7XXG - chains A and D of the 4 polymer chains in the assembly; structure by electron microscopy, 3.37 A resolution.

== Chain A ==
Molecule: VP1
From: Echovirus E18
Sequence (277 residues; row label = number of the first residue in the row):
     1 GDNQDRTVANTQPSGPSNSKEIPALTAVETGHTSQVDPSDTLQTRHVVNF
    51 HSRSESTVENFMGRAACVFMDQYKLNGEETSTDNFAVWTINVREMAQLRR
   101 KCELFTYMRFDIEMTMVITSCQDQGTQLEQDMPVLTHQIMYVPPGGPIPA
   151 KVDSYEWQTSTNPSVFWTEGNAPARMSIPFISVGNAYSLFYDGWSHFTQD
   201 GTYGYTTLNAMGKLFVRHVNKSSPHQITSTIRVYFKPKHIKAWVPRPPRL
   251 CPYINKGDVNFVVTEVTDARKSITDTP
Disordered / not traced: 1-4, 77-80

== Chain D ==
Molecule: VP4
From: Echovirus E18
Sequence (69 residues; each row starts with the number of its first residue):
     1 MGAQVSTQKTGAHETSLNAKGNSIIHYTNINFYKDAASSASNRQELQQDP
    51 GKFTDPVKDLMVKTLPALN
Disordered / not traced: 1-26, 69

== How chain A and chain D interact ==
Contacting residue pairs (34):
  D5(A) - Q44(D)
  D5(A) - L46(D)
  R6(A) - L46(D)
  E21(A) - T64(D)
  I22(A) - K63(D)
  I22(A) - T64(D)  hydrogen bond (backbone-backbone)
  P23(A) - K63(D)
  A27(A) - A67(D)
  T30(A) - V57(D)
  G31(A) - P56(D)
  H32(A) - T54(D)  hydrogen bond (side chain-backbone)
  H32(A) - D55(D)  salt bridge
  T33(A) - T54(D)  hydrogen bond (backbone-backbone)
  Q35(A) - T54(D)  hydrogen bond
  Q35(A) - K63(D)  hydrogen bond (backbone-side chain)
  V36(A) - K63(D)
  D40(A) - K63(D)  salt bridge
  S52(A) - L46(D)
  R53(A) - L46(D)
  R53(A) - Q48(D)
  T57(A) - E45(D)
  E59(A) - S41(D)  hydrogen bond
  E59(A) - N42(D)  hydrogen bond (side chain-backbone)
  N60(A) - R43(D)
  G63(A) - R43(D)
  S177(A) - A37(D)  hydrogen bond (side chain-backbone)
  K238(A) - A37(D)  hydrogen bond (side chain-backbone)
  K238(A) - S39(D)  hydrogen bond (side chain-backbone)
  K238(A) - S41(D)
  H239(A) - A36(D)
  H239(A) - S39(D)
  H239(A) - A40(D)  hydrogen bond (side chain-backbone)
  H239(A) - N42(D)
  P245(A) - F53(D)  hydrophobic
Interface residues without a listed pair, chain A (28 interface residues in all): T26, D37, R64, D111, P179
Interface residues without a listed pair, chain D (23 interface residues in all): S38, M61, P66, L68

== Overview ==
28 residues of chain A face 23 of chain D across their interface; the contacts include 11 hydrogen bonds and 2
salt bridges. Among the polar pairs are H32(A)-D55(D), D40(A)-K63(D) and H32(A)-T54(D).
Here chain A is VP1 and chain D is VP4, both from Echovirus E18. Entry 7XXG (Echo 18 at pH5.5) was determined
by electron microscopy, deposited together with 7XXA and 7XXJ.
